4Y75 - chains M and b of the 32 polymer chains in the assembly; structure by X-ray diffraction, 2.80 A resolution.

# Chain M
Protein: Proteasome subunit beta type-7
Organism: Saccharomyces cerevisiae (strain ATCC 204508 / S288c)
Notes: EC 3.4.25.1
Reference sequence: P30657 (PSB7_YEAST); residues -12 to 233 here correspond to UniProt positions 21-266 (UniProt number = residue number + 33)
Sequence (246 residues; row label = number of the first residue in the row; numbers below 1 keep their minus sign (Thr-12 is residue -12)):
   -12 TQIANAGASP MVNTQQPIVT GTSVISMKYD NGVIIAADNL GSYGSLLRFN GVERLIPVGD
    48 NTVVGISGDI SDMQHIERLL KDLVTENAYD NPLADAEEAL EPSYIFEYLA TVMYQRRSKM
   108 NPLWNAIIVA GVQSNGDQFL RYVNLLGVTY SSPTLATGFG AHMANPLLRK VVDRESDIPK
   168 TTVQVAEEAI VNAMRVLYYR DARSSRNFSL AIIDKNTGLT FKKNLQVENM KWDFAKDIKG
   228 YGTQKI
Disordered / not traced: -12 to 0, 225-233

# Chain b
Protein: Proteasome subunit beta type-1
Organism: Saccharomyces cerevisiae (strain ATCC 204508 / S288c)
Notes: EC 3.4.25.1
Reference sequence: P38624 (PSB1_YEAST); residues 1-196 here correspond to UniProt positions 20-215 (UniProt number = residue number + 19)
Sequence (196 residues; numbered 1 to 196; the number before each row is that of its first residue):
     1 TSIMAVTFKD GVILGADSRT TTGAYIANRV TDKLTRVHDK IWCCRSGSAA DTQAIADIVQ
    61 YHLELYTSQY GTPSTETAAS VFKELCYENK DNLTAGIIVA GYDDKNKGEV YTIPLGGSVH
   121 KLPYAIAGSG STFIYGYCDK NFRENMSKEE TVDFIKHSLS QAIKWDGSSG GVIRMVVLTA
   181 AGVERLIFYP DEYEQL
UniProt features mapped onto this chain:
  - active site: Thr1 (Nucleophile)

# Chain M / chain b interface
Contacting residue pairs - 43 pairs, chain M then chain b:
  Ser32(M) - Trp165(b)
  Ser32(M) - Asp166(b)
  Ser32(M) - Gly167(b)  hydrogen bond (backbone-backbone)
  Leu33(M) - Phe133(b)  hydrophobic
  Leu33(M) - Trp165(b)
  Leu34(M) - Lys164(b)
  Leu34(M) - Trp165(b)  hydrogen bond (backbone-backbone)
  Leu34(M) - Gly167(b)
  Arg35(M) - Trp165(b)
  Phe146(M) - Ala24(b)
  Phe146(M) - Tyr25(b)
  Tyr185(M) - Glu194(b)  hydrogen bond
  Tyr186(M) - Ile26(b)
  Tyr186(M) - Arg29(b)
  Arg187(M) - Ala24(b)
  Arg187(M) - Tyr25(b)
  Arg187(M) - Ile26(b)  hydrogen bond (backbone-backbone)
  Arg187(M) - Ala27(b)  hydrogen bond (side chain-backbone)
  Arg187(M) - Asn28(b)
  Arg187(M) - Arg29(b)
  Asp188(M) - Ala24(b)
  Asp188(M) - Ile26(b)
  Ala189(M) - Arg19(b)
  Ala189(M) - Ala24(b)  hydrogen bond (backbone-backbone)
  Ala189(M) - Ile26(b)
  Ala189(M) - Gly167(b)
  Arg190(M) - Ala24(b)
  Arg193(M) - Asp191(b)  salt bridge
  Arg193(M) - Glu194(b)  salt bridge
  Lys218(M) - Arg29(b)  hydrogen bond (backbone-side chain)
  Trp219(M) - Arg29(b)
  Trp219(M) - Gly171(b)
  Trp219(M) - Val172(b)  hydrophobic
  Trp219(M) - Tyr189(b)
  Trp219(M) - Pro190(b)
  Asp220(M) - Tyr189(b)
  Phe221(M) - Arg29(b)
  Phe221(M) - Val30(b)  hydrophobic
  Ala222(M) - Val30(b)  hydrophobic
  Ala222(M) - Arg174(b)  hydrogen bond (backbone-side chain)
  Ala222(M) - Ile187(b)  hydrophobic
  Lys223(M) - Ile187(b)
  Lys223(M) - Tyr189(b)
Also at the interface, not in a pair above, chain M (20 interface residues in all): Met150, Met217
Also at the interface, not in a pair above, chain b (24 interface residues in all): Thr21, Ile163, Ser168

# Summary
Chain M and chain b form an interface of 20 and 24 residues respectively, with 8 hydrogen bonds and 2 salt
bridges. Among the polar pairs are Arg193(M)-Asp191(b), Arg193(M)-Glu194(b) and Tyr185(M)-Glu194(b). Curated
annotation (UniProt) lists active-site residue Thr1(b) on chain b.
Here chain M is Proteasome subunit beta type-7 and chain b is Proteasome subunit beta type-1, both from
Saccharomyces cerevisiae (strain ATCC 204508 / S288c). Entry 4Y75 (Yeast 20S proteasome in complex with
Ac-PAF-ep) was determined by X-ray diffraction (same publication as 4Y69, 4Y6A, 4Y6V, 4Y6Z, 4Y70, 4Y74 and 34
further entries).
